Entry 6RDR (electron microscopy, 4.10 A resolution (low resolution: residue-level contacts below are approximate; hydrogen-bond / salt-bridge calls are withheld)); this record covers chains A and J of the 31 polymer chains in the assembly.

== Chain A (and J) ==
Protein: Mitochondrial ATP synthase subunit c
From: Polytomella sp. Pringsheim 198.80
Notes: chain J of this document is another copy of the same molecule, construct and numbering; everything in this record applies to it too
Reference sequence: D7P7X5 (D7P7X5_9CHLO); residue numbers follow UniProt; this construct covers 1-127
Sequence (127 residues; row label = number of the first residue in the row):
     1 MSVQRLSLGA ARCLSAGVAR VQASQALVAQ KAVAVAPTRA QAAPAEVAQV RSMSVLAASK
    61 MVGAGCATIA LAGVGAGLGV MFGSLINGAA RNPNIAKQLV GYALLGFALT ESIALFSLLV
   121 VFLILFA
Unresolved in the structure: 1-53

== How chain A and chain J interact ==
Pairs across the interface - 79 pairs, chain A then chain J:
  Val-55(A) / Ala-58(J)
  Leu-56(A) / Ser-54(J)
  Leu-56(A) / Ala-57(J)
  Leu-56(A) / Ala-58(J)
  Leu-56(A) / Met-61(J)
  Ser-59(A) / Ala-58(J)
  Ser-59(A) / Met-61(J)
  Ser-59(A) / Val-62(J)
  Lys-60(A) / Met-61(J)
  Val-62(A) / Val-62(J)
  Gly-63(A) / Met-61(J)
  Gly-63(A) / Val-62(J)
  Gly-63(A) / Gly-65(J)
  Cys-66(A) / Gly-65(J)
  Cys-66(A) / Cys-66(J)
  Cys-66(A) / Ile-69(J)
  Ala-67(A) / Gly-65(J)
  Ala-67(A) / Thr-68(J)
  Ala-67(A) / Ile-69(J)
  Ile-69(A) / Ile-69(J)
  Ala-70(A) / Thr-68(J)
  Ala-70(A) / Ile-69(J)
  Ala-70(A) / Ala-72(J)
  Gly-73(A) / Ala-72(J)
  Gly-73(A) / Gly-75(J)
  Gly-73(A) / Ala-76(J)
  Val-74(A) / Ala-72(J)
  Val-74(A) / Gly-75(J)
  Gly-77(A) / Gly-75(J)
  Gly-77(A) / Ala-76(J)
  Gly-77(A) / Gly-79(J)
  Val-80(A) / Gly-79(J)
  Val-80(A) / Val-80(J)
  Met-81(A) / Gly-79(J)
  Met-81(A) / Phe-82(J)
  Met-81(A) / Gly-83(J)
  Met-81(A) / Ile-86(J)
  Ser-84(A) / Gly-83(J)
  Ser-84(A) / Ile-86(J)
  Ser-84(A) / Asn-87(J)
  Leu-85(A) / Ile-86(J)
  Asn-87(A) / Asn-87(J)
  Gly-88(A) / Asn-87(J)
  Gly-88(A) / Ala-90(J)
  Asn-92(A) / Ala-90(J)
  Ile-95(A) / Pro-93(J)
  Gln-98(A) / Pro-93(J)
  Gln-98(A) / Ala-96(J)
  Leu-99(A) / Ile-86(J)
  Leu-99(A) / Ala-90(J)
  Tyr-102(A) / Leu-85(J)
  Tyr-102(A) / Ala-96(J)
  Tyr-102(A) / Lys-97(J)
  Tyr-102(A) / Val-100(J)
  Ala-103(A) / Ile-86(J)
  Gly-106(A) / Phe-82(J)
  Leu-109(A) / Phe-82(J)
  Leu-109(A) / Leu-104(J)
  Leu-109(A) / Phe-107(J)
  Thr-110(A) / Gly-75(J)
  Thr-110(A) / Leu-78(J)
  Thr-110(A) / Gly-79(J)
  Ile-113(A) / Leu-71(J)
  Ile-113(A) / Val-74(J)
  Ile-113(A) / Gly-75(J)
  Ile-113(A) / Leu-78(J)
  Phe-116(A) / Leu-71(J)
  Phe-116(A) / Glu-111(J)
  Ser-117(A) / Leu-71(J)
  Leu-119(A) / Leu-118(J)
  Val-120(A) / Thr-68(J)
  Val-120(A) / Leu-118(J)
  Val-120(A) / Val-121(J)
  Leu-123(A) / Leu-125(J)
  Leu-123(A) / Phe-126(J)
  Ile-124(A) / Met-61(J)
  Ile-124(A) / Ala-64(J)
  Ile-124(A) / Leu-125(J)
  Ala-127(A) / Phe-126(J)
Interface residues without a listed pair, chain A (38 interface residues in all): Leu-105, Ser-112
Interface residues without a listed pair, chain J (39 interface residues in all): Val-55, Ala-89, Ala-114, Leu-115

== Overview ==
38 residues of chain A face 39 of chain J across their interface.
Chain A and chain J are both Mitochondrial ATP synthase subunit c (Polytomella sp. Pringsheim 198.80); the
structure, Cryo-EM structure of Polytomella F-ATP synthase, Rotary substate 1D, monomer-masked refinement, was
determined by electron microscopy, deposited together with 6RD4, 6RD5, 6RD6, 6RD7, 6RD8, 6RD9 and 46 further
entries.
